Entry 5MGD (X-ray diffraction, 2.15 A resolution); this record covers chain A.

# Chain A
Molecule: Probable beta-galactosidase A
Organism: Aspergillus niger CBS 513.88
Notes: EC 3.2.1.23
Reference sequence: A2QAN3 (BGALA_ASPNC); numbering as in UniProt (aligned over 1-1007)
Chain sequence (1013 residues; numbered 1 to 1013; the number before each row is that of its first residue):
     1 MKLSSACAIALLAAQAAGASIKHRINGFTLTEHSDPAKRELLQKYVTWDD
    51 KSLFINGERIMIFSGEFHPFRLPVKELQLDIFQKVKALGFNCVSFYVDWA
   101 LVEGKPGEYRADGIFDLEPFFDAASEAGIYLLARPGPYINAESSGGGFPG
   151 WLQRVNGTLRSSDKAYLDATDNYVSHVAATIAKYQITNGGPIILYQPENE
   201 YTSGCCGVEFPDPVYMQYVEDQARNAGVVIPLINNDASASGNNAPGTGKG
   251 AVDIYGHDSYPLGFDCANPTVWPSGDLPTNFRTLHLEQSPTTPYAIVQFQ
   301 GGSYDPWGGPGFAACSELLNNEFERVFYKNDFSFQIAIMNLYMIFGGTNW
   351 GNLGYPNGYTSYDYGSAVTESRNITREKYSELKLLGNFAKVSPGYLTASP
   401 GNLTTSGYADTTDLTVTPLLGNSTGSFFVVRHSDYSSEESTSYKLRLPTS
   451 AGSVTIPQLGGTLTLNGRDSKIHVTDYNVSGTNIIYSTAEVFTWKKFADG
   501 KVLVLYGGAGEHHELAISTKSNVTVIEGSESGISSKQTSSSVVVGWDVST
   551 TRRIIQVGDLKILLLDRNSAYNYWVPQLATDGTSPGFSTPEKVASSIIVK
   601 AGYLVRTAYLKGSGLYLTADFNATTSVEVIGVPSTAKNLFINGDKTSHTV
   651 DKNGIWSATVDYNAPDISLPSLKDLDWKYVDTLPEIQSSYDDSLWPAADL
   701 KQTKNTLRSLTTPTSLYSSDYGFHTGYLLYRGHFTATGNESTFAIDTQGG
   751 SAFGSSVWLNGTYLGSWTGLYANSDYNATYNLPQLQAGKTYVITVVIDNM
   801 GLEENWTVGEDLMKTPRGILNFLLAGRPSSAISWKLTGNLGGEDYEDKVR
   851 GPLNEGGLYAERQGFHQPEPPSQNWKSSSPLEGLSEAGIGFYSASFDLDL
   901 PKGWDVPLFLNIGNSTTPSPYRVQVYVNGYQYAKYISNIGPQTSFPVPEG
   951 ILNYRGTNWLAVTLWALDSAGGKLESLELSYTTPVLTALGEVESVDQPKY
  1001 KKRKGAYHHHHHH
Unresolved in the structure: 1-40, 1009-1013
Differences from the reference sequence: engineered mutation Q298 (Glu in A2QAN3); expression tag (1008-1013)
Curated features (UniProtKB/Swiss-Prot):
  - active site: E200 (Proton donor)
  - binding site (substrate): Y96, N140 to E142, N199, Y364
  - glycosylation (N-linked (GlcNAc...) asparagine): N156, N402, N422, N478, N522, N622, N739, N760, N777, N805, N914
  - mutagenesis: Y304 (Y304A: Nearly complete loss of hydrolytic activity against lactose compared to wild-type due to decreased substrate affinity ...), Y355 (Y355H: No effect on hydrolytic activity compared to wild-type; when associated with F-304 and G-357. 58% reduction in hydrolytic activity compared to wild-type ...), N357 (N357G: No effect on hydrolytic activity compared to wild-type; when associated with F-304 and H-355. 58% reduction in hydrolytic activity compared to wild-type ...), W806 (W806F: 43% loss of hydrolytic activity against lactose compared to wild-type. 58% reduction in hydrolytic activity compared to wild-type; when associated with F-304, H-355 and G-357 ...)
Disulfides: C205-C206, C266-C315
Covalently attached groups: N-acetylglucosamine (NAG) linked to N156, N402, N478, N739, N760, N777; glycan linked to N373, N622, N914

# Overview
Covalently linked N-acetylglucosamine: at N156, N402, N478, N739, N760 and N777. From UniProt: active-site
residue E200, 6 substrate-binding residues and 4 mutagenesis sites.
Chain A is Probable beta-galactosidase A (Aspergillus niger CBS 513.88); the structure, STRUCTURE OF
E298Q-BETA-GALACTOSIDASE FROM ASPERGILLUS NIGER IN COMPLEX WITH 6-Galactosyl-lactose, was determined by X-ray
diffraction, deposited together with 5IFP, 5IFT, 5IHR, 5JUV and 5MGC.
